Entry 1HRI (X-ray diffraction, 3.00 A resolution); this record covers chains 1 and 4 of the 4 polymer chains in the assembly.

Chain 1:
Protein: Human rhinovirus 14 coat protein (subunit VP1)
Source organism: Human rhinovirus 14
UniProt: P03303 (POLG_HRV14); residues 1-289 here correspond to UniProt positions 567-855 (UniProt number = residue number + 566)
Chain sequence (289 residues; each row starts with the number of its first residue):
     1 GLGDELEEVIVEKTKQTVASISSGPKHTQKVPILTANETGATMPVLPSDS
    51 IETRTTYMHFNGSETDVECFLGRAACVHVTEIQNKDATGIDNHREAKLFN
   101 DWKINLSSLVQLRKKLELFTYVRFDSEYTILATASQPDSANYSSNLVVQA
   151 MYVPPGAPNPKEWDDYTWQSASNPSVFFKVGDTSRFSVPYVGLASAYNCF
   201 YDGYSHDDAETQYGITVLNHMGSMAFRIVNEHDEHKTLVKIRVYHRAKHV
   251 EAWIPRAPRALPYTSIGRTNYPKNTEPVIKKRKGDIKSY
Unresolved in the structure: 1-16
Small-molecule neighbours: S57 (1-[6-(2-chloro-4-methyxyphenoxy)-hexyl]-imidazole): Ile104, Asn105, Leu106, Phe124, Tyr128, Ala150, Tyr152, Pro174, Val176, Phe186, Val188, Val191, Tyr197, Asn219, Met221, Met224

Chain 4:
Protein: Human rhinovirus 14 coat protein (subunit VP4)
Source organism: Human rhinovirus 14
UniProt: P03303 (POLG_HRV14); residue numbers follow UniProt; this construct covers 1-68
Chain sequence (68 residues; numbered 1 to 68; the number before each row is that of its first residue):
     1 GAQVSTQKSGSHENQNILTNGSNQTFTVINYYKDAASTSSAGQSLSMDPS
    51 KFTEPVKDLMLKGAPALN
Unresolved in the structure: 1-28

How chain 1 and chain 4 interact:
Pairs across the interface (42):
  Lys30(1) - Gly63(4)
  Val31(1) - Gly63(4)
  Pro32(1) - Lys62(4)
  Pro32(1) - Gly63(4)
  Thr35(1) - Ala66(4)
  Ala36(1) - Ala66(4)
  Ala36(1) - Leu67(4)  hydrophobic
  Thr39(1) - Val56(4)
  Thr39(1) - Met60(4)
  Ala41(1) - Thr53(4)
  Ala41(1) - Val56(4)  hydrophobic
  Ala41(1) - Met60(4)  hydrophobic
  Thr42(1) - Thr53(4)  hydrogen bond (backbone-backbone)
  Met43(1) - Glu54(4)
  Met43(1) - Met60(4)  hydrophobic
  Pro44(1) - Glu54(4)
  Pro44(1) - Lys62(4)
  Asp49(1) - Lys62(4)  salt bridge
  Asn61(1) - Gln43(4)
  Gly62(1) - Gln43(4)
  Ser63(1) - Gln43(4)
  Asp66(1) - Gln43(4)
  Asp66(1) - Ser44(4)  hydrogen bond (side chain-backbone)
  Asp66(1) - Leu45(4)
  Glu68(1) - Ser40(4)  hydrogen bond
  Glu68(1) - Ala41(4)  hydrogen bond (side chain-backbone)
  Asp125(1) - Ala36(4)
  Ser187(1) - Ala36(4)  hydrogen bond (side chain-backbone)
  Ser187(1) - Ser37(4)
  Val188(1) - Ala36(4)
  Pro189(1) - Ala36(4)
  Arg246(1) - Ser40(4)  hydrogen bond
  Ala247(1) - Ser40(4)
  Lys248(1) - Ala36(4)  hydrogen bond (side chain-backbone)
  Lys248(1) - Ser37(4)  hydrogen bond (side chain-backbone)
  Lys248(1) - Thr38(4)  hydrogen bond (side chain-backbone)
  Lys248(1) - Ser40(4)
  His249(1) - Ala35(4)
  His249(1) - Thr38(4)  hydrogen bond
  His249(1) - Ser39(4)  hydrogen bond (side chain-backbone)
  His249(1) - Ala41(4)
  Pro255(1) - Phe52(4)
Interface residues without a listed pair, chain 1 (28 interface residues in all): Gly40, Leu46, Ser126
Interface residues without a listed pair, chain 4 (22 interface residues in all): Gly42, Met47, Pro55

Overview:
28 residues of chain 1 and 22 residues of chain 4 are in contact; the contacts include 11 hydrogen bonds and 1
salt bridge. Polar pairs include Asp49(1)-Lys62(4), Asp66(1)-Ser44(4) and Glu68(1)-Ser40(4). Chain 1 binds
compound S57.
Chain 1 is Human rhinovirus 14 coat protein (subunit VP1) and chain 4 is Human rhinovirus 14 coat protein
(subunit VP4), both from Human rhinovirus 14; the structure, Structure determination of antiviral compound sch
38057 complexed with human rhinovirus 14, was determined by X-ray diffraction.
